PDB entry 6ORN | electron microscopy, 4.05 A resolution (low resolution: residue-level contacts below are approximate; hydrogen-bond / salt-bridge calls are withheld) | chains K and I of the 12 polymer chains in the assembly

Chain K:
Protein: RC1 variant of HIV-1 Env glycoprotein gp120
From: Human immunodeficiency virus 1
Amino-acid sequence (481 residues; row label = number of the first residue in the row; note: 12 numbers in that range are skipped by the numbering (no residue carries them; nothing is unmodelled there); a row labelled like 185A-185I holds insertion residues (185A, then the next letters in order)):
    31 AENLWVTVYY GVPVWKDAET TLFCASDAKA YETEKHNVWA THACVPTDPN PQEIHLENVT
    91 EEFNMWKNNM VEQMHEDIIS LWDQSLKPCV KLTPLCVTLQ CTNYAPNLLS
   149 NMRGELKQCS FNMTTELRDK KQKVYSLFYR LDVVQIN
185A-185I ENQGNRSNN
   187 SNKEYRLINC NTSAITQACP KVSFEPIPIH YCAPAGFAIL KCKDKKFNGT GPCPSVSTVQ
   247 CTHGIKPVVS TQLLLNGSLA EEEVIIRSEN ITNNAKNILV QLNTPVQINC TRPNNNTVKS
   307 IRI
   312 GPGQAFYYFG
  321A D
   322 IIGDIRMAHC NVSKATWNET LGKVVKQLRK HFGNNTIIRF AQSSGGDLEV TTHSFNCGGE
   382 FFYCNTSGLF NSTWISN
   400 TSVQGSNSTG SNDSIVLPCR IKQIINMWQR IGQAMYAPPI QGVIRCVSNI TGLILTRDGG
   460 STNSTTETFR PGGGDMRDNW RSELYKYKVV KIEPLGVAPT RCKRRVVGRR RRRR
Unresolved in the structure: 58-65, 78-80, 185A-185I, 400-410, 506-513
Cystine bridges: Cys54-Cys74, Cys119-Cys205, Cys126-Cys196, Cys131-Cys157, Cys218-Cys247, Cys228-Cys239, Cys296-Cys331, Cys378-Cys445, Cys385-Cys418
Glycans and other covalent adducts: N-acetylglucosamine (NAG) linked to Asn88, Asn160, Asn197, Asn234, Asn262, Asn276, Asn295, Asn301, Asn339, Asn355, Asn386, Asn392, Asn448; glycan linked to Asn332
Reported in the primary citation:
  - post-translational modification sites: Asn332

Chain I:
Protein: 10-1074 antibody Fab light chain
From: Homo sapiens
Notes: antibody fragment or engineered binder
Amino-acid sequence (214 residues; each row starts with the number of its first residue; a row labelled like 66A-66C holds insertion residues (66A, then the next letters in order)):
     6 SYVRPLSVAL GETARISCGR QALGSRAVQW YQHRPGQAPI LLIYNNQDRP SGIPERFSGT
    66 P
66A-66C DIN
    67 FGTRATLTIS GVEAGDEADY YCHMWDSRS
95A-95C GFS
    96 WSFGGATRLT VLGQPKAAPS VTLFPPSSEE LQANKATLVC LISDFYPGAV TVAWKADSSP
   156 VKAGVETTTP SKQSNNKYAA SSYLSLTPEQ WKSHRSYSCQ VTHEGSTVEK TVAPTECS
Unresolved in the structure: 6-7, 109-213
Cystine bridges: Cys23-Cys88

Interface between chain K and chain I:
Contacting residue pairs (12):
  Tyr134(K) - Arg94(I)
  Asn137(K) - Arg94(I)
  Asn137(K) - Ser95(I)
  Asn137(K) - Gly95A(I)
  Leu138(K) - Ser93(I)
  Ile322(K) - Arg94(I)
  Gly324(K) - Gly29(I)
  Gly324(K) - Phe67(I)
  Gly324(K) - Arg94(I)
  Asp325(K) - Gly29(I)
  Asp325(K) - Ser30(I)
  Ile326(K) - Arg94(I)
Interface residues without a listed pair, chain K (9 interface residues in all): Pro136, Ile323
Interface residues without a listed pair, chain I (8 interface residues in all): Leu28

Summary:
9 residues of chain K and 8 residues of chain I are in contact. Covalently linked N-acetylglucosamine: at
Asn88(K), Asn160(K), Asn197(K), Asn234(K), Asn262(K) and Asn276(K) and 7 more. The paper reports a
modification site at Asn332(K).
Chain K is RC1 variant of HIV-1 Env glycoprotein gp120 (Human immunodeficiency virus 1) and chain I is 10-1074
antibody Fab light chain (Homo sapiens); the structure, Modified BG505 SOSIP-based immunogen RC1 in complex
with the elicited V3-glycan patch bNAb 10-1074, was determined by electron microscopy (same publication as
6ORP and 6ORQ).
